PDB entry 4W9T | X-ray diffraction, 1.57 A resolution | chain A

# Chain A
Name: Phosphoribosyl isomerase A
Source organism: Streptomyces sp. Mg1
UniProt: B4V386 (B4V386_9ACTO); residue numbers follow UniProt; this construct covers 1-243
Sequence (246 residues; each row starts with the number of its first residue; numbers below 1 keep their minus sign (Ser-2 is residue -2)):
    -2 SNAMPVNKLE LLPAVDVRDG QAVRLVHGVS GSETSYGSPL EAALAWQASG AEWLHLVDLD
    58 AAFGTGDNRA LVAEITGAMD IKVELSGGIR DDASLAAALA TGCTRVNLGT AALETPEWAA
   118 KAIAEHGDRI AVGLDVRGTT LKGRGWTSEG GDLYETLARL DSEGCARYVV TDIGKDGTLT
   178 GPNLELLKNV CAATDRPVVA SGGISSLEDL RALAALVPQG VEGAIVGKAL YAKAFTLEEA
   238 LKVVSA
Unresolved in the structure: -2 to 3, 142-146
Construct notes: expression tag (-2 to 0)
From the paper describing this entry:
  - conformationally variable residues (order/disorder transition): Gly142 to Glu146

# Summary
From the paper: conformational variability at Gly142.
Chain A is Phosphoribosyl isomerase A (Streptomyces sp. Mg1); the structure, Crystal structure of HisAP from
Streptomyces sp. Mg1, was determined by X-ray diffraction together with 5DN1, 4X9S, 4WUI, 4TX9 and 4U28 from
the same study.
